3U2Q - chains A and B; structure by X-ray diffraction, 2.70 A resolution.

# Chain A
Protein: Elongation factor Tu 1
Source organism: Escherichia coli
UniProt: P0CE47 (EFTU1_ECOLI); residues 2-393 here correspond to UniProt positions 3-394 (UniProt number = residue number + 1)
Amino-acid sequence (394 residues; row label = number of the first residue in the row; numbering starts at 0):
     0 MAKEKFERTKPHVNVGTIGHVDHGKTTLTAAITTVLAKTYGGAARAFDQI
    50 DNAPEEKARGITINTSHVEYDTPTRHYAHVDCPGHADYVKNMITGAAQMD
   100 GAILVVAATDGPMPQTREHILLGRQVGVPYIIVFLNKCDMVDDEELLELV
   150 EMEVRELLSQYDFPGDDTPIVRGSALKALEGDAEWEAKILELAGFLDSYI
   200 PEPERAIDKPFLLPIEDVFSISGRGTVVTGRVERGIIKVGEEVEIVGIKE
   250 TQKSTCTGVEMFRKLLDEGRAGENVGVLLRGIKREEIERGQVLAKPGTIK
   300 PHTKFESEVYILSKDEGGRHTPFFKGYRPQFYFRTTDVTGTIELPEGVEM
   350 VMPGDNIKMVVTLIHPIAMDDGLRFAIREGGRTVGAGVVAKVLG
Disordered / not traced: 0-5, 58-60
Sequence notes: expression tag (0-1)
Bound ions: Mg2+: T25 (together with GDP)
Residues lining bound ligands: GDP (guanosine-5'-diphosphate): H19, V20, D21, H22, G23, K24, T25, T26, F46, D50, P82, N135, K136, C137, D138, M139, S173, A174, L175
UniProt features mapped onto this chain:
  - region: G18 to T25 (G1), G59 to N63 (G2), D80 to G83 (G3), N135 to D138 (G4), S173 to L175 (G5)
  - binding site (GDP): D21, G23, K24, T25, T26, N135, D138, S173, A174, L175
  - binding site (GTP): D21, G23, K24, T25, T26, N135, D138, S173, A174, L175
  - binding site (Mg(2+)): T25
  - modified residue: K56 (N6,N6-dimethyllysine), K313 (N6-acetyllysine), T382 (Phosphothreonine)

# Chain B
Protein: Thiocillin GE2270 analogue NVP-LFF571
UniProt: Q7M0J8 (THCL_PLARO); residues 1-12 here = UniProt positions 1-12
Amino-acid sequence (12 residues; row label = number of the first residue in the row):
     1 SCNCVCGFCCSX
Covalently attached groups: covalent link S1-C10; covalent link S1-S11
Modified positions: C2, C9, C10 ((2Z)-2-amino-3-sulfanylprop-2-enoic acid; BB9); N3 (n-methyl asparagine; MEN); C4 ((2z)-2-amino-3-sulfanylbut-2-enoic acid; BB6); C6 ((2Z)-2-amino-4-methoxy-3-sulfanylbut-2-enoic acid; BB7); F8 ((2s,3s)-beta-hydroxy-phenylalanine; BB8); S11 (3-hydroxy-2-iminopropanoic acid; MH6); 7BB (trans-4-({[(E)-1-amino-2-sulfanylethenyl](4-carboxybutyl)carbamoyl}oxy)cyclohexanecarboxylic acid) at position 12
UniProt features mapped onto this chain:
  - modified residue: N3 (N4-methylasparagine)

# How chain A and chain B interact
Contacting residue pairs (35; chain A residue first):
  E215(A) - F8(B)
  D216(A) - F8(B)
  D216(A) - C9(B)
  F218(A) - S1(B)
  F218(A) - C10(B)
  R223(A) - 7BB_12(B)
  T228(A) - F8(B)
  T228(A) - C9(B)
  T228(A) - C10(B)
  G229(A) - F8(B)
  R230(A) - F8(B)
  T256(A) - 7BB_12(B)
  G257(A) - 7BB_12(B)
  E259(A) - S1(B)
  E259(A) - C10(B)
  E259(A) - S11(B)
  E259(A) - 7BB_12(B)  hydrogen bond (side chain-backbone)
  M260(A) - N3(B)
  F261(A) - N3(B)
  F261(A) - C4(B)
  F261(A) - V5(B)
  F261(A) - C6(B)
  R262(A) - S1(B)
  R262(A) - C2(B)
  R262(A) - C4(B)
  R262(A) - S11(B)
  L264(A) - 7BB_12(B)
  N273(A) - N3(B)
  N273(A) - C6(B)  hydrogen bond (side chain-backbone)
  N273(A) - G7(B)
  N273(A) - F8(B)
  V274(A) - C10(B)
  G275(A) - C10(B)
  G275(A) - 7BB_12(B)
  L277(A) - 7BB_12(B)
Other interface residues (no listed pair), chain A (22 interface residues in all): I220, V226, V258, V276

# Overview
Chain A and chain B form an interface of 22 and 12 residues respectively; the contacts include 2 hydrogen
bonds. Polar contacts include E259(A)-7BB_12(B) and N273(A)-C6(B). Ligands of chain A: GDP.
Here chain A is Elongation factor Tu 1 (Escherichia coli) and chain B is Thiocillin GE2270 analogue
NVP-LFF571. Entry 3U2Q (EF-Tu (Escherichia coli) in complex with NVP-LFF571) was determined by X-ray
diffraction.
